2F1I - chain A; structure by X-ray diffraction, 2.90 A resolution.

== Chain A ==
Molecule: DNA repair and recombination protein radA
Source organism: Methanococcus voltae
Reference sequence: O73948 (RADA_METVO); residues 1-322 here = UniProt positions 1-322
Chain sequence (322 residues; each row starts with the number of its first residue):
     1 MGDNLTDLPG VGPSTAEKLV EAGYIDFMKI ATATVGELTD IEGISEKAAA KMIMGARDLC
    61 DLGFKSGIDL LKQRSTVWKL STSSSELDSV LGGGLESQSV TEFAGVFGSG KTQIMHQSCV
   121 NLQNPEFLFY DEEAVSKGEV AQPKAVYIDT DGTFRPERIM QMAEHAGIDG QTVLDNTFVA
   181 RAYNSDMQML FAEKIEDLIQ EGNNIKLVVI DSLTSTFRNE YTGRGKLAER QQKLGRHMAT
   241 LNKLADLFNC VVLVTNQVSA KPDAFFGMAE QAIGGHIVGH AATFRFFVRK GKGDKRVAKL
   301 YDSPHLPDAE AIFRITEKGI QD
Not modelled in the structure: 1-4, 260-278
Construct notes: engineered mutation Gly2 (Ser in O73948), Asp151 (Glu in O73948)
Curated features (UniProtKB/Swiss-Prot):
  - binding site (ATP): Gly105 to Thr112
Bound ions: Mg2+ site 1: Gln98, Asp246; Mg2+ site 2: Thr112 (together with AMP-PNP)
Small-molecule neighbours: AMP-PNP (ANP; phosphoaminophosphonic acid-adenylate ester): Val106, Phe107, Gly108, Ser109, Gly110, Lys111, Thr112, Gln113, Asp151, Arg158, Gln161, Gln257, Arg296, Ile315, Thr316, Glu317

== In short ==
Bound to chain A: AMP-PNP. Gln98 and Asp246 form the Mg2+ site 1. From UniProt: 8 ATP-binding residues.
Chain A is DNA repair and recombination protein radA (Methanococcus voltae); the structure, Recombinase in
Complex with AMP-PNP, was determined by X-ray diffraction (same publication as 2F1H and 2F1J).
